6F9E - chains I and K of the 12 polymer chains in the assembly; structure by electron microscopy, 13.30 A resolution (very low resolution: no residue pairs are listed; an interface is given only as per-side residue counts).

[Chain I (and K)]
Name: Glycoprotein
Source organism: Rift valley fever virus
Notes: chain K of this document is another copy of the same molecule, construct and numbering; everything in this record applies to it too
UniProtKB: A2T085 (A2T085_RVFV); residue numbers follow UniProt; this construct covers 154-469
Chain sequence (316 residues; each row starts with the number of its first residue):
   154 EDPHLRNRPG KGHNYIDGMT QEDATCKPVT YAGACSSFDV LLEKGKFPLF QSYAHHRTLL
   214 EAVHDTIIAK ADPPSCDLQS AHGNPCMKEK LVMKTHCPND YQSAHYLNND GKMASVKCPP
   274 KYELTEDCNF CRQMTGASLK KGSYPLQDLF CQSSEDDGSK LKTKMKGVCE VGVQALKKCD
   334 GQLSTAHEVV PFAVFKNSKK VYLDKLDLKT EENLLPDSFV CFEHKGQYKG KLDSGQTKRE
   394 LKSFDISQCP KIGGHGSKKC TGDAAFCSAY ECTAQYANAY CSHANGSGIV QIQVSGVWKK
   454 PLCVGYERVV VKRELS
Disordered / not traced: 288-289, 380-392
Reported in the primary citation:
  - post-translational modification sites: Asn438 (proposed by the authors, not directly observed)

[How chain I and chain K interact]
At this resolution (13 A) residue pairs are not listed: 9 residues of chain I and 18 of chain K lie at the interface.

[Summary]
9 residues of chain I and 18 residues of chain K are in contact. From the paper: a modification site at
Asn438(I).
Both chains are Glycoprotein (Rift valley fever virus). Entry 6F9E (Model of the Rift Valley fever virus
glycoprotein hexamer type 3) was determined by electron microscopy, deposited together with 6F8P, 6F9B, 6F9C,
6F9D and 6F9F.
